Entry 1FVE (X-ray diffraction, 2.70 A resolution); this record covers chains A and B.

== Chain A ==
Protein: IGG1-kappa 4D5 fab (light chain)
From: Homo sapiens
Notes: antibody fragment or engineered binder
Chain sequence (214 residues; row label = number of the first residue in the row):
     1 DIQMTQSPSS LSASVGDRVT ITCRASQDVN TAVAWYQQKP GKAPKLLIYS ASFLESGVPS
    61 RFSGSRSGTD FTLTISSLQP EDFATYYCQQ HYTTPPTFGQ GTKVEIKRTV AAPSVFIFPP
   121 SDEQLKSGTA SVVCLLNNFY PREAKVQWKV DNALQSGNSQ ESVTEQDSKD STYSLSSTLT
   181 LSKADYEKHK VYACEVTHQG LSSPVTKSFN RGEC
Sequence notes: conflict Ser14 (Phe36 in X95750), Asp28 (Ser50 in X95750), Val29 (Ile51 in X95750), Asn30 (Ser52 in X95750), Thr31 (Ser53 in X95750), Ala32 (Tyr54 in X95750), Val33 (Leu55 in X95750), Ala34 (Asn56 in X95750), Ser50 (Ala72 in X95750), Phe53 (Ser75 in X95750), Glu55 (Gln77 in X95750), Arg66 (Gly88 in X95750), His91 (Ser113 in X95750), Tyr92 (His114 in X95750), Thr93 (Ser115 in X95750), Pro96 (Tyr118 in X95750), Lys103 (Asn125 in X95750), Val104 (Leu126 in X95750)
Cystine bridges: Cys23-Cys88, Cys134-Cys194

== Chain B ==
Protein: IGG1-kappa 4D5 fab (heavy chain)
From: Homo sapiens
Notes: antibody fragment or engineered binder
Chain sequence (223 residues; numbered 1 to 223; the number before each row is that of its first residue):
     1 EVQLVESGGG LVQPGGSLRL SCAASGFNIK DTYIHWVRQA PGKGLEWVAR IYPTNGYTRY
    61 ADSVKGRFTI SADTSKNTAY LQMNSLRAED TAVYYCSRWG GDGFYAMDYW GQGTLVTVSS
   121 ASTKGPSVFP LAPSSKSTSG GTAALGCLVK DYFPEPVTVS WNSGALTSGV HTFPAVLQSS
   181 GLYSLSSVVT VPSSSLGTQT YICNVNHKPS NTKVDKKVEP KSC
Sequence notes: conflict Asn28 (Ala47 in Y14735), Ile29 (Tyr48 in Y14735), Lys30 (Ser49 in Y14735), 25 further conflict positions vs the reference (Y14735) not listed; insertion (99-100)
Cystine bridges: Cys22-Cys96, Cys147-Cys203

== How chain A and chain B interact ==
Disulfides between the chains: Cys214(A)-Cys223(B)
Residue-residue contacts - 52 pairs, chain A then chain B:
  Tyr36(A) with Met107(B), hydrogen bond (side chain-backbone); Trp110(B)
  Gln38(A) with Gln39(B), hydrogen bond
  Lys42(A) with Tyr95(B)
  Ala43(A) with Tyr95(B), hydrophobic; Gly111(B)
  Pro44(A) with Leu45(B), hydrophobic; Trp110(B)
  Leu46(A) with Phe104(B), hydrophobic; Ala106(B), hydrophobic
  Tyr49(A) with Phe104(B), hydrophobic; Ala106(B), hydrophobic
  Glu55(A) with Phe104(B)
  Tyr87(A) with Leu45(B), hydrophobic
  His91(A) with Tyr105(B)
  Thr94(A) with Arg50(B), hydrogen bond
  Pro95(A) with Trp47(B), hydrophobic
  Pro96(A) with Trp47(B)
  Phe98(A) with Leu45(B)
  Phe116(A) with Thr142(B); Ala144(B), hydrophobic
  Phe118(A) with Leu131(B), hydrophobic; Ala132(B); Ala144(B)
  Pro119(A) with Ser135(B); Lys221(B)
  Ser121(A) with Phe129(B); Pro130(B)
  Glu123(A) with Phe129(B); Lys216(B), salt bridge
  Gln124(A) with Phe129(B)
  Ser131(A) with Leu148(B)
  Val133(A) with Leu131(B), hydrophobic
  Leu135(A) with Phe173(B), hydrophobic
  Asn137(A) with His171(B), hydrogen bond; Thr190(B)
  Asn138(A) with His171(B)
  Gln160(A) with Val176(B); Leu177(B)
  Glu161(A) with Val176(B)
  Ser162(A) with Phe173(B); Pro174(B), hydrogen bond (side chain-backbone); Val176(B)
  Val163(A) with Pro174(B)
  Ser174(A) with His171(B), hydrogen bond; Phe173(B)
  Leu175(A) with Phe173(B), hydrophobic
  Ser176(A) with Phe173(B)
  Phe209(A) with Lys136(B)
  Asn210(A) with Lys136(B), hydrogen bond
  Gly212(A) with Cys223(B)
  Cys214(A) with Cys223(B), disulfide
Other interface residues (no listed pair), chain A (42 interface residues in all): Ala34, Gln89, Ile117, Thr129, Thr164, Ser208
Other interface residues (no listed pair), chain B (42 interface residues in all): Val37, Lys43, Gly44, Arg59, Trp99, Asp108, Pro133, Ala143, Leu145, Lys150, Gln178, Ser186, Val188

== Overview ==
Chain A and chain B each contribute 42 residues to their interface, with 1 disulfide bond, 7 hydrogen bonds
and 1 salt bridge. Polar pairs include Glu123(A)-Lys216(B), Tyr36(A)-Met107(B) and Gln38(A)-Gln39(B).
Here chain A is IGG1-kappa 4D5 fab (light chain) and chain B is IGG1-kappa 4D5 fab (heavy chain), both from
Homo sapiens. Entry 1FVE (X-ray structures of the antigen-binding domains from three variants of humanized
anti-P185-HER2 antibody 4D5 and comparison ...) was determined by X-ray diffraction together with 1FVC and
1FVD from the same study.
